Entry 8VD2 (X-ray diffraction, 2.90 A resolution); this record covers chains D and E of the 5 polymer chains in the assembly.

[Chain D]
Protein: T-CELL-RECEPTOR, TCR ET650-4 alpha
Organism: Homo sapiens
Amino-acid sequence (206 residues; row label = number of the first residue in the row; note: 16 numbers in that range are skipped by the numbering (no residue carries them; nothing is unmodelled there)):
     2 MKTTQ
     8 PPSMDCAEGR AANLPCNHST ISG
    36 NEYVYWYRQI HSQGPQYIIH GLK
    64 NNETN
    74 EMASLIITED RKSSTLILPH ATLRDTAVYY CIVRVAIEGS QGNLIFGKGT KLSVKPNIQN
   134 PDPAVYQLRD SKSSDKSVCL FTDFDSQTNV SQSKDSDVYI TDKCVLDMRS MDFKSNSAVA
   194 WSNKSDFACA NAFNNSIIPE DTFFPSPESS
Not modelled in the structure: 147, 213-223
Disulfides: C23-C104, C152-C202

[Chain E]
Protein: T-CELL-RECEPTOR, TCR ET650-4 beta
Organism: Homo sapiens
Amino-acid sequence (240 residues; row label = number of the first residue in the row; note: 24 numbers in that range are skipped by the numbering (no residue carries them; nothing is unmodelled there)):
     3 GVTQTPRYLI KTRGQQVTLS CSPISGH
    37 RSVSWYQQTP GQGLQFLFEY FS
    63 ETQRNKGNFP
    74 GRFSGRQF
    83 SNSRSEMNVS TLELGDSALY LCASSLRRGD TIYFGEGSWL TVVEDLNKVF PPEVAVFEPS
   143 EAEISHTQKA TLVCLATGFF PDHVELSWWV NGKEVHSGVC TDPQPLKEQP ALNDSRYALS
   203 SRLRVSATFW QNPRNHFRCQ VQF
   237 YGLSENDEWT QDRAKPVTQI VSAEAWGRAD
Not modelled in the structure: 266
Disulfides: C23-C104, C156-C221

[Chain D / chain E interface]
Pairs across the interface (91; chain D residue first):
  Y40(D) - T113(E)
  Y42(D) - T113(E)
  Y42(D) - I114(E)  hydrogen bond (side chain-backbone)
  Q44(D) - Q44(E)  hydrogen bond
  H46(D) - P185(E)
  S47(D) - L101(E)
  S47(D) - W121(E)
  Q48(D) - E118(E)
  G49(D) - L103(E)
  G49(D) - G117(E)
  G49(D) - E118(E)  hydrogen bond (backbone-side chain)
  P50(D) - L103(E)
  P50(D) - F116(E)
  Y52(D) - T113(E)
  Y52(D) - Y115(E)  hydrophobic
  H55(D) - T113(E)
  R107(D) - G111(E)
  R107(D) - D112(E)  hydrogen bond (side chain-backbone)
  R107(D) - T113(E)
  R107(D) - I114(E)
  S113(D) - N67(E)
  Q114(D) - N67(E)  hydrogen bond (backbone-side chain)
  Q114(D) - R110(E)  hydrogen bond
  N116(D) - F52(E)
  N116(D) - N67(E)  hydrogen bond
  L117(D) - Y42(E)  hydrogen bond (backbone-side chain)
  L117(D) - I114(E)  hydrophobic
  F119(D) - L50(E)  hydrophobic
  F119(D) - F116(E)  hydrophobic
  D135(D) - H148(E)  salt bridge
  Y139(D) - S142(E)
  Y139(D) - A144(E)
  Y139(D) - E145(E)
  Y139(D) - H148(E)
  Q140(D) - S142(E)
  L141(D) - F139(E)
  L141(D) - E140(E)
  L141(D) - T153(E)
  L141(D) - V155(E)  hydrophobic
  R142(D) - F139(E)
  R142(D) - E140(E)  hydrogen bond (backbone-backbone)
  D143(D) - A137(E)
  D143(D) - V138(E)
  D143(D) - F139(E)
  S144(D) - V138(E)  hydrogen bond (backbone-backbone)
  S144(D) - E140(E)
  S144(D) - E260(E)
  S144(D) - A261(E)
  K149(D) - F139(E)
  S150(D) - F139(E)
  V151(D) - F139(E)  hydrophobic
  V151(D) - L157(E)  hydrophobic
  L153(D) - T153(E)
  T155(D) - R206(E)  hydrogen bond
  D156(D) - T149(E)
  D156(D) - R206(E)  salt bridge
  S169(D) - P192(E)
  Y172(D) - L188(E)  hydrophobic
  Y172(D) - K189(E)
  Y172(D) - E190(E)  hydrogen bond (side chain-backbone)
  I173(D) - L188(E)
  T174(D) - D184(E)
  T174(D) - S202(E)
  D175(D) - R204(E)
  C177(D) - C182(E)  disulfide
  C177(D) - T183(E)  hydrogen bond (side chain-backbone)
  C177(D) - R204(E)
  V178(D) - C182(E)  hydrogen bond (backbone-side chain)
  L179(D) - G180(E)
  L179(D) - C182(E)  hydrophobic
  L179(D) - R206(E)
  D180(D) - S179(E)  hydrogen bond (backbone-side chain)
  D180(D) - G180(E)  hydrogen bond (backbone-backbone)
  M181(D) - S179(E)
  M181(D) - R206(E)
  M181(D) - V207(E)  hydrophobic
  M181(D) - S208(E)
  R182(D) - H178(E)  hydrogen bond (side chain-backbone)
  R182(D) - S179(E)  hydrogen bond (backbone-side chain)
  S183(D) - S179(E)
  M184(D) - K151(E)
  F186(D) - K151(E)
  F186(D) - R206(E)
  S188(D) - R206(E)  hydrogen bond
  S190(D) - R204(E)  hydrogen bond (backbone-side chain)
  A191(D) - R204(E)
  V192(D) - V155(E)  hydrophobic
  V192(D) - S202(E)
  V192(D) - R204(E)
  W194(D) - L157(E)  hydrophobic
  W194(D) - A200(E)  hydrophobic
Other interface residues (no listed pair), chain D (51 interface residues in all): Y103, G112, I118
Other interface residues (no listed pair), chain E (53 interface residues in all): K68, P141, L154, V181
Disulfides between the chains: C177(D)-C182(E)

[Overview]
51 residues of chain D and 53 residues of chain E are in contact; the contacts include 1 disulfide bond, 20
hydrogen bonds and 2 salt bridges. Polar contacts include D135(D)-H148(E), D156(D)-R206(E) and Y42(D)-I114(E).
Here chain D is T-CELL-RECEPTOR, TCR ET650-4 alpha and chain E is T-CELL-RECEPTOR, TCR ET650-4 beta, both from
Homo sapiens. Entry 8VD2 (Human TCR ET650-4 in complex with DQ8-InsC8-15-IAPP1) was determined by X-ray
diffraction, deposited together with 8VCX, 8VCY, 8VD0, 8VDD and 8VDU.
